6J6K - chains A and B of the 4 polymer chains in the assembly; structure by electron microscopy, 3.30 A resolution.

# Chain A (and B)
Molecule: Streptavidin
Source organism: Streptomyces avidinii
Notes: chain B of this document is another copy of the same molecule, construct and numbering; everything in this record applies to it too
Reference sequence: P22629 (SAV_STRAV); residues 16-134 here correspond to UniProt positions 40-158 (UniProt number = residue number + 24)
Chain sequence (119 residues; numbered 16 to 134; the number before each row is that of its first residue):
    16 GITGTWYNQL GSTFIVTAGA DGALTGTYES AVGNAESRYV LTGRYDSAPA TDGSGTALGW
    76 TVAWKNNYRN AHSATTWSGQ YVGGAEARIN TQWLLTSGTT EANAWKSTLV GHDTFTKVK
UniProt features mapped onto this chain:
  - motif: Arg59 to Asp61 (Cell attachment site)
  - binding site (biotin): Tyr43, Tyr54, Trp92, Trp108, Trp120

# Chain A / chain B interface
Contacting residue pairs (4; chain A residue first):
  Gln107(A) with Gln107(B); His127(B)
  His127(A) with Gln107(B); His127(B)
Also at the interface, not in a pair above, chain A (4 interface residues in all): Val125, Gly126
Also at the interface, not in a pair above, chain B (4 interface residues in all): Val125, Gly126

# In short
Chain A and chain B each contribute 4 residues to their interface. Curated annotation (UniProt) lists 5
biotin-binding residues on chain A.
Both chains are Streptavidin (Streptomyces avidinii). Entry 6J6K (Apo-state streptavidin) was determined by
electron microscopy (same publication as 6J6J).
